PDB entry 6OUL | electron microscopy, 3.40 A resolution | chains J and K of the 9 polymer chains in the assembly

Chain J:
Molecule: DNA-directed RNA polymerase subunit beta'
Source organism: Escherichia coli
Notes: EC 2.7.7.6
UniProtKB: U9YPW3 (U9YPW3_ECOLX); residues 2-1407 here = UniProt positions 2-1407
Chain sequence (1430 residues; numbered 1 to 1430; the number before each row is that of its first residue):
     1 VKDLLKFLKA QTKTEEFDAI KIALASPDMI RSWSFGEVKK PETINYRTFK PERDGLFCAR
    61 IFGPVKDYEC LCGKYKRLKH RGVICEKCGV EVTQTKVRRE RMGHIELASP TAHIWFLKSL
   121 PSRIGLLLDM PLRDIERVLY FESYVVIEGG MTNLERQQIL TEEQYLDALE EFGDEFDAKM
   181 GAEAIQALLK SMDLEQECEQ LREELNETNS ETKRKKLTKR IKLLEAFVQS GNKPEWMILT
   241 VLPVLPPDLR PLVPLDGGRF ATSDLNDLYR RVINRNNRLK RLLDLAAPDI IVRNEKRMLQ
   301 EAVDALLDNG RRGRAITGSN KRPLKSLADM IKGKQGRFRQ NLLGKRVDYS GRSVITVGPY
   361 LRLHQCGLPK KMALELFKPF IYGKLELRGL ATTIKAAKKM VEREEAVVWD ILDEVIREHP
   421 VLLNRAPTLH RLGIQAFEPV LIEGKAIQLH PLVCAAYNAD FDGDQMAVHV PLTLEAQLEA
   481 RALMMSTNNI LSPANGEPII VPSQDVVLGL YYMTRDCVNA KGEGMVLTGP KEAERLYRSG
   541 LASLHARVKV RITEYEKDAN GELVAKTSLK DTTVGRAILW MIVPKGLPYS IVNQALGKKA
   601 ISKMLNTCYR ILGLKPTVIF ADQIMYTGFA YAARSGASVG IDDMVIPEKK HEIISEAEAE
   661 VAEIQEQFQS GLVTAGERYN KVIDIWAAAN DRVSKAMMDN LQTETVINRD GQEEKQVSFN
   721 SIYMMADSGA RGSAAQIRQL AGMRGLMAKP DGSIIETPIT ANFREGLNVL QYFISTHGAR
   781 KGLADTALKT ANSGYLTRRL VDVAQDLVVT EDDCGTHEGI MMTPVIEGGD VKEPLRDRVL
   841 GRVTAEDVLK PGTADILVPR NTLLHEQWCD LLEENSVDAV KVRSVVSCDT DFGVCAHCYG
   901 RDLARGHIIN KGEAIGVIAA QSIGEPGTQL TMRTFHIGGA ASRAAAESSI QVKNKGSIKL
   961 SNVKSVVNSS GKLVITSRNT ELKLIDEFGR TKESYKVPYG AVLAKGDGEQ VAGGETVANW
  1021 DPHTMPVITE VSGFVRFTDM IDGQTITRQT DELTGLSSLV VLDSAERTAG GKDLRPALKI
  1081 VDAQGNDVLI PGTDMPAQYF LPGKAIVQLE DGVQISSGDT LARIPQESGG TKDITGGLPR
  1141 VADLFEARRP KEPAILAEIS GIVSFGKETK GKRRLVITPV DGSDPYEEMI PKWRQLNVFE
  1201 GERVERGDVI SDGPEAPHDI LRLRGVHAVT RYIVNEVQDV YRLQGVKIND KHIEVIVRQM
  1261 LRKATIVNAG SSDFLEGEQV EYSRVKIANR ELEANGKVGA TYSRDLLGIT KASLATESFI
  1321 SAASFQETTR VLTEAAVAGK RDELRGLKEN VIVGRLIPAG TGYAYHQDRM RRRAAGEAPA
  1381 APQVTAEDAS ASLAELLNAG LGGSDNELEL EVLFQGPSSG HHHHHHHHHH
Disordered / not traced: 1-15, 932-947, 1127-1133, 1376-1430
Construct notes: expression tag (1, 1408-1430)
Bound ions: Zn2+ site 1: Cys-70, Cys-72, Cys-85, Cys-88; Mg2+ near Asp-464 (its only coordinating residue here); Zn2+ site 2: Cys-814, Cys-888, Cys-895, Cys-898
Ligand contacts: chapso (1N7): Leu-255, Gly-257, Arg-259

Chain K:
Molecule: DNA-directed RNA polymerase subunit omega
Source organism: Escherichia coli
Notes: EC 2.7.7.6
UniProtKB: P0A802 (RPOZ_ECO57); residues 1-91 here = UniProt positions 1-91
Chain sequence (91 residues; each row starts with the number of its first residue):
     1 MARVTVQDAV EKIGNRFDLV LVAARRARQM QVGGKDPLVP EENDKTTVIA LREIEEGLIN
    61 NQILDVRERQ EQQEQEAAEL QAVTAIAEGR R
Disordered / not traced: 1, 81-91

How chain J and chain K interact:
Residue-residue contacts (43):
  His-364(J) / Val-4(K)
  Arg-417(J) / Glu-42(K)
  Arg-417(J) / Asn-43(K)  hydrogen bond (side chain-backbone)
  Glu-418(J) / Ala-2(K)
  Glu-418(J) / Arg-3(K)  hydrogen bond (side chain-backbone)
  Glu-418(J) / Lys-45(K)
  Glu-418(J) / Val-48(K)
  Glu-438(J) / Arg-3(K)
  Leu-474(J) / Ala-27(K)
  Leu-474(J) / Arg-28(K)
  Leu-474(J) / Gln-31(K)
  Leu-474(J) / Thr-46(K)
  Leu-474(J) / Thr-47(K)
  Glu-475(J) / Ala-24(K)
  Glu-475(J) / Arg-28(K)  salt bridge
  Gln-477(J) / Thr-47(K)  hydrogen bond
  Leu-478(J) / Val-20(K)  hydrophobic
  Leu-478(J) / Ala-23(K)
  Leu-478(J) / Ala-24(K)
  Leu-478(J) / Thr-47(K)
  Leu-478(J) / Leu-51(K)  hydrophobic
  Glu-479(J) / Val-20(K)
  Arg-481(J) / Arg-3(K)  hydrogen bond (side chain-backbone)
  Arg-481(J) / Val-48(K)
  Arg-481(J) / Leu-51(K)
  Ala-482(J) / Val-6(K)  hydrophobic
  Ala-482(J) / Arg-16(K)
  Leu-483(J) / Arg-16(K)
  Leu-483(J) / Phe-17(K)  hydrophobic
  Thr-487(J) / Val-4(K)  hydrogen bond (side chain-backbone)
  Thr-487(J) / Thr-5(K)
  Asn-488(J) / Arg-16(K)
  Lys-615(J) / Thr-5(K)
  Lys-615(J) / Gln-7(K)
  Lys-615(J) / Asp-8(K)  salt bridge
  Arg-905(J) / Arg-16(K)
  Asn-910(J) / Asn-15(K)
  Asn-910(J) / Arg-16(K)
  Asn-910(J) / Phe-17(K)
  Lys-911(J) / Asn-15(K)
  Gly-1360(J) / Phe-17(K)
  Thr-1361(J) / Leu-21(K)
  Ala-1364(J) / Leu-21(K)  hydrophobic
Other interface residues (no listed pair), chain J (26 interface residues in all): Val-415, His-419, Met-485, Leu-614, Glu-913
Other interface residues (no listed pair), chain K (26 interface residues in all): Leu-19, Asp-44

Summary:
The chain J/chain K interface involves 26 residues from each chain; the contacts include 5 hydrogen bonds and
2 salt bridges. Among the polar pairs are Glu-475(J)/Arg-28(K), Lys-615(J)/Asp-8(K) and Arg-417(J)/Asn-43(K).
Bound to chain J: chapso. Cys-70(J), Cys-72(J), Cys-85(J) and Cys-88(J) form the Zn2+ site 1.
Here chain J is DNA-directed RNA polymerase subunit beta' and chain K is DNA-directed RNA polymerase subunit
omega, both from Escherichia coli. Entry 6OUL (Cryo-EM structure of Escherichia coli RNAP polymerase bound to
rpsTP2 promoter DNA) was determined by electron microscopy together with 6N57, 6N58 and 6P1K from the same
study.
